Entry 8WFD (electron microscopy, 2.67 A resolution); this record covers chains F and A of the 10 polymer chains in the assembly.

[Chain F (and A)]
Protein: TdpA
Source organism: Thermus antranikianii DSM 12462
Notes: chain A of this document is another copy of the same molecule, construct and numbering; everything in this record applies to it too
Amino-acid sequence (586 residues; row label = number of the first residue in the row):
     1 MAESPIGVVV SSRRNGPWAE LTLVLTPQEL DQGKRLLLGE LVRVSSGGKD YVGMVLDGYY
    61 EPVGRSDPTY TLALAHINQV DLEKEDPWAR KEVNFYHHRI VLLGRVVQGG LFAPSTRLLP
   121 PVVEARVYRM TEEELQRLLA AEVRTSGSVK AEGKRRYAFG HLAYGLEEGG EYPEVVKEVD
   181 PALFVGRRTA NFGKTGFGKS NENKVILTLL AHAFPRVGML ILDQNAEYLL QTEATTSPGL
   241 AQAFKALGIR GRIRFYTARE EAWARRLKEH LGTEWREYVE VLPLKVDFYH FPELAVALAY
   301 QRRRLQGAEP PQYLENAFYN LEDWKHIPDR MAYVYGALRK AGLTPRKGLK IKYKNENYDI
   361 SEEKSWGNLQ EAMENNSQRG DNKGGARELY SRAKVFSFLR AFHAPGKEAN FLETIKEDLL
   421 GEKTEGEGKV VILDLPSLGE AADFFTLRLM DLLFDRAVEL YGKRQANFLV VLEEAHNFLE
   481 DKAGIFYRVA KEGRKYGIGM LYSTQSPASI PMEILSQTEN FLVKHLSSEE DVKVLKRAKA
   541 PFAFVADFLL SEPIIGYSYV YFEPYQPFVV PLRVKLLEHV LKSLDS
Disordered / not traced: 1-2, 142-156, 374-382 (chain A: 1-2, 142-156, 374-383)
Ligand contacts: AMP-PNP (ANP; phosphoaminophosphonic acid-adenylate ester): K194, T195, G196, F197, G198, K199, S200, N201, T235, T236, Q505, I555, G556, R573, V574, K575, L576

[Interface between chain F and chain A]
Contacting residue pairs (109):
  R35(F) - L118(A)
  R35(F) - E124(A)  salt bridge
  L37(F) - R117(A)
  L37(F) - L118(A)  hydrophobic
  L38(F) - R14(A)
  L38(F) - R117(A)  hydrogen bond (backbone-backbone)
  D57(F) - R14(A)
  G58(F) - R13(A)
  G58(F) - R14(A)  hydrogen bond (backbone-backbone)
  G58(F) - L119(A)
  Y59(F) - S12(A)
  Y59(F) - R13(A)
  Y60(F) - V10(A)
  Y60(F) - S11(A)
  Y60(F) - S12(A)  hydrogen bond (backbone-backbone)
  Y60(F) - V122(A)  hydrophobic
  D67(F) - G64(A)
  T69(F) - V10(A)
  Y70(F) - V63(A)  hydrophobic
  Y70(F) - G64(A)
  L72(F) - V8(A)  hydrophobic
  L72(F) - V9(A)
  H76(F) - G7(A)
  H76(F) - T26(A)
  H76(F) - E29(A)  salt bridge
  I77(F) - T26(A)
  I77(F) - Q28(A)
  R90(F) - V123(A)
  R90(F) - E124(A)  salt bridge
  V93(F) - V123(A)  hydrophobic
  N94(F) - V123(A)
  Y96(F) - S12(A)
  Y96(F) - L119(A)
  G165(F) - R117(A)
  L166(F) - R105(A)
  E167(F) - T116(A)  hydrogen bond
  E167(F) - R117(A)  hydrogen bond (side chain-backbone)
  E167(F) - L118(A)
  E168(F) - K49(A)  salt bridge
  K194(F) - S516(A)
  K194(F) - Q517(A)
  K194(F) - T518(A)  hydrogen bond (side chain-backbone)
  K194(F) - K539(A)
  K194(F) - E563(A)  salt bridge
  T195(F) - R188(A)
  T195(F) - R494(A)
  T195(F) - Q517(A)  hydrogen bond (backbone-side chain)
  T195(F) - E519(A)
  G196(F) - R494(A)
  N225(F) - Y461(A)
  N225(F) - E492(A)
  N225(F) - K495(A)
  N225(F) - Y496(A)  hydrogen bond (backbone-side chain)
  A226(F) - Y461(A)
  E227(F) - K495(A)
  Q231(F) - Y461(A)  hydrogen bond
  E233(F) - Y461(A)
  E233(F) - Q465(A)
  T235(F) - Y461(A)
  T235(F) - R494(A)  hydrogen bond (backbone-side chain)
  T235(F) - K495(A)
  R259(F) - E459(A)  salt bridge
  R266(F) - Y461(A)
  R266(F) - G462(A)
  R302(F) - E315(A)  salt bridge
  R303(F) - Q312(A)
  A341(F) - N316(A)
  A341(F) - N320(A)  hydrogen bond (backbone-side chain)
  G342(F) - N320(A)
  K394(F) - Q312(A)
  K394(F) - E388(A)  salt bridge
  S397(F) - N316(A)  hydrogen bond
  S397(F) - Y319(A)
  R400(F) - Y319(A)  hydrogen bond (side chain-backbone)
  R400(F) - N320(A)  hydrogen bond
  R400(F) - E322(A)  salt bridge
  R400(F) - D323(A)  salt bridge
  A401(F) - Y319(A)
  E440(F) - Y300(A)
  E440(F) - R304(A)
  E440(F) - F318(A)
  E440(F) - Y319(A)  hydrogen bond
  E474(F) - E492(A)
  H476(F) - K491(A)
  Q505(F) - K491(A)
  Q505(F) - Q517(A)
  H525(F) - E563(A)  salt bridge
  S527(F) - R537(A)
  S527(F) - A538(A)
  S527(F) - K539(A)  hydrogen bond
  S528(F) - M512(A)
  S528(F) - R537(A)
  E529(F) - K536(A)  salt bridge
  E529(F) - R537(A)  hydrogen bond (backbone-backbone)
  E530(F) - M512(A)
  D547(F) - G16(A)
  D547(F) - P17(A)
  F548(F) - R14(A)
  F548(F) - R117(A)
  L550(F) - A540(A)
  S551(F) - P17(A)  hydrogen bond (side chain-backbone)
  S551(F) - W18(A)
  S551(F) - P114(A)
  E552(F) - S115(A)
  E552(F) - R117(A)  salt bridge
  P553(F) - P114(A)
  P553(F) - E563(A)
  Y557(F) - R117(A)
  Y559(F) - R117(A)  hydrogen bond
Interface residues without a listed pair, chain F (73 interface residues in all): L30, L36, G39, A73, L82, E83, Y164, F197, T232, T236, Q306, V395, F398, P436, T504, I554
Interface residues without a listed pair, chain A (71 interface residues in all): I6, V24, P27, F95, A113, P120, P121, R126, E309, Y313, V458, K463

[In short]
Chain F and chain A form an interface of 73 and 71 residues respectively; the contacts include 19 hydrogen
bonds and 13 salt bridges. Polar contacts include R35(F)-E124(A), H76(F)-E29(A) and R90(F)-E124(A). Ligands of
chain F: AMP-PNP.
Chain F and chain A are both TdpA (Thermus antranikianii DSM 12462); the structure, The cryo-EM structure of
TdpAB in complex with AMPPNP and DNA, was determined by electron microscopy (same publication as 8Y1K and
8WET).
